1Y4Q - chains A and D of the 4 polymer chains in the assembly; structure by X-ray diffraction, 2.11 A resolution.

[Chain A]
Protein: Hemoglobin alpha chain
Organism: Homo sapiens
Reference sequence: P69905 (HBA_HUMAN); residue numbers follow UniProt; this construct covers 1-141
Chain sequence (141 residues; row label = number of the first residue in the row):
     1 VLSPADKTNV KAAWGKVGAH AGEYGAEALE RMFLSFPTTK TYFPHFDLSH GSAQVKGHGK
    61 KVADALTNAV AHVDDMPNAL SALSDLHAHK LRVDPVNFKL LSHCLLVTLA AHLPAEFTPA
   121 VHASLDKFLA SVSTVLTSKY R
Ion coordination: heme Fe near His87 (its only coordinating residue here)
Small-molecule neighbours: heme (HEM): Met32, Thr39, Tyr42, Phe43, His45, Phe46, His58, Lys61, Val62, Ala65, Leu66, Leu83, Leu86, His87, Leu91, Val93, Asn97, Phe98, Leu101, Val132, Ser133, Leu136
UniProt features mapped onto this chain:
  - site: Lys61 (Not glycated)
  - natural variant: Asp6 (A6D: In J-Toronto; this construct carries the variant), Ala13 (A13D: In J-Paris 1/J-Aljezur), Glu27 (A27E: In Shenyang; this construct carries the variant), Lys61 (K61N: In Zambia; deletion: In Clinic), Asp64 (A64D: In Pontoise; this construct carries the variant), Asp75 (D75A: In Lille; D75G: In Chapel Hill; D75N: In G-Pest), Ala111 (A111D: In Petah Tikva)

[Chain D]
Protein: Hemoglobin beta chain
Organism: Homo sapiens
Reference sequence: P68871 (HBB_HUMAN); numbering as in UniProt (aligned over 1-146)
Chain sequence (146 residues; row label = number of the first residue in the row):
     1 MHLTPEEKSA VTALWGKVNV DEVGGEALGR LLVVYPWTQR FAESFGDLST PDAVMGNPKV
    61 KAHGKKVLGA FSDGLAHLDN LKGTFATLSE LHCDKLHVDP ENFRLLGNVL VCVLAHHFGK
   121 EFTPPVQAAY QKVVAGVANA LAHKYH
Sequence notes: engineered mutation Met1 (Val in P68871), Ala42 (Phe in P68871)
Ion coordination: heme Fe near His92 (its only coordinating residue here)
Small-molecule neighbours: heme (HEM): Leu31, Thr38, Phe41, Phe45, His63, Lys66, Val67, Ala70, Phe71, Phe85, Leu88, Leu91, His92, Leu96, Val98, Asn102, Phe103, Leu106, Val137, Leu141
UniProt features mapped onto this chain:
  - natural variant: Leu3 (H3L: In Graz; this construct carries the variant), Glu7 (E7A: In G-Makassar; E7K: In Hb C; E7Q: In Machida; E7V: In SKCA), Lys8 (E8K: In G-Siriraj; this construct carries the variant), Val11 (A11V: In Iraq-Halabja; this construct carries the variant), Gly16 (W16G: In Randwick; this construct carries the variant), Val23 (E23V: In D-Granada; this construct carries the variant), Gly24 (V24G: In Miyashiro; this construct carries the variant), Gly25 (G25D: In Moscva; G25R: In Riverdale-Bronx; G25V: In Savannah), Leu32 (L32P: In Yokohama), Val33 (L33V: In Muscat; this construct carries the variant), Arg40 (Q40R: In Tianshui; this construct carries the variant), Ala53 (D53A: In Ocho Rios; this construct carries the variant), 10 further natural variant entries in UniProt

[How chain A and chain D interact]
Contacting residue pairs (26; chain A residue first):
  Pro37(A) - His146(D)
  Thr38(A) - Pro100(D)
  Lys40(A) - His146(D)  hydrogen bond (side chain-backbone)
  Thr41(A) - His97(D)
  Thr41(A) - Asp99(D)
  Thr41(A) - Tyr145(D)
  Tyr42(A) - Arg40(D)
  Tyr42(A) - Asp99(D)  hydrogen bond
  Pro44(A) - His97(D)
  Leu91(A) - Arg40(D)  hydrogen bond (backbone-side chain)
  Arg92(A) - Trp37(D)
  Arg92(A) - Arg40(D)  hydrogen bond (backbone-side chain)
  Arg92(A) - Glu43(D)  salt bridge
  Asp94(A) - Trp37(D)  hydrogen bond
  Asp94(A) - Asp99(D)
  Asp94(A) - Glu101(D)
  Asp94(A) - Leu105(D)
  Pro95(A) - Trp37(D)
  Val96(A) - Glu101(D)
  Asn97(A) - Asp99(D)
  Tyr140(A) - Pro36(D)
  Tyr140(A) - Trp37(D)  hydrophobic
  Arg141(A) - Val34(D)  hydrogen bond (side chain-backbone)
  Arg141(A) - Tyr35(D)
  Arg141(A) - Pro36(D)
  Arg141(A) - Trp37(D)
Also at the interface, not in a pair above, chain D (15 interface residues in all): Gln39, Val98

[Overview]
Chain A and chain D form an interface of 14 and 15 residues respectively; the contacts include 6 hydrogen
bonds and 1 salt bridge. Polar contacts include Arg92(A)-Glu43(D), Lys40(A)-His146(D) and Tyr42(A)-Asp99(D).
Chain A binds heme. Ligands of chain D: heme.
Chain A is Hemoglobin alpha chain and chain D is Hemoglobin beta chain, both from Homo sapiens; the structure,
T-To-T(High) quaternary transitions in human hemoglobin: betaF42A deoxy low-salt (1 test set), was determined
by X-ray diffraction together with 1XXT, 1XY0, 1XZ5, 1XZ7, 1XZU, 1XZV and 45 further entries from the same
study.
